2OTJ - chains 0 and Q of the 31 polymer chains in the assembly; structure by X-ray diffraction, 2.90 A resolution.

== Chain 0 ==
Molecule: 23S ribosomal RNA
Organism: Haloarcula marismortui
Sequence (2922 nucleotides; numbered 2 to 2923; the number before each row is that of its first residue):
     2 UUGGCUACUA UGCCAGCUGG UGGAUUGCUC GGCUCAGGCG CUGAUGAAGG ACGUGCCAAG
    62 CUGCGAUAAG CCAUGGGGAG CCGCACGGAG GCGAAGAACC AUGGAUUUCC GAAUGAGAAU
   122 CUCUCUAACA AUUGCUUCGC GCAAUGAGGA ACCCCGAGAA CUGAAACAUC UCAGUAUCGG
   182 GAGGAACAGA AAACGCAAUG UGAUGUCGUU AGUAACCGCG AGUGAACGCG AUACAGCCCA
   242 AACCGAAGCC CUCACGGGCA AUGUGGUGUC AGGGCUACCU CUCAUCAGCC GACCGUCUCG
   302 ACGAAGUCUC UUGGAACAGA GCGUGAUACA GGGUGACAAC CCCGUACUCG AGACCAGUAC
   362 GACGUGCGGU AGUGCCAGAG UAGCGGGGGU UGGAUAUCCC UCGCGAAUAA CGCAGGCAUC
   422 GACUGCGAAG GCUAAACACA ACCUGAGACC GAUAGUGAAC AAGUAGUGUG AACGAACGCU
   482 GCAAAGUACC CUCAGAAGGG AGGCGAAAUA GAGCAUGAAA UCAGUUGGCG AUCGAGCGAC
   542 AGGGCAUACA AGGUCCCUCG ACGAAUGACC GACGCGCGAG CGUCCAGUAA GACUCACGGG
   602 AAGCCGAUGU UCUGUCGUAC GUUUUGAAAA ACGAGCCAGG GAGUGUGUCU GCAUGGCAAG
   662 UCUAACCGGA GUAUCCGGGG AGGCACAGGG AAACCGACAU GGCCGCAGGG CUUUGCCCGA
   722 GGGCCGCCGU CUUCAAGGGC GGGGAGCCAU GUGGACACGA CCCGAAUCCG GACGAUCUAC
   782 GCAUGGACAA GAUGAAGCGU GCCGAAAGGC ACGUGGAAGU CUGUUAGAGU UGGUGUCCUA
   842 CAAUACCCUC UCGUGAUCUA UGUGUAGGGG UGAAAGGCCC AUCGAGUCCG GCAACAGCUG
   902 GUUCCAAUCG AAACAUGUCG AAGCAUGACC UCCGCCGAGG UAGUCUGUGA GGUAGAGCGA
   962 CCGAUUGGUG UGUCCGCCUC CGAGAGGAGU CGGCACACCU GUCAAACUCC AAACUUACAG
  1022 ACGCCGUUUG ACGCGGGGAU UCCGGUGCGC GGGGUAAGCC UGUGUACCAG GAGGGGAACA
  1082 ACCCAGAGAU AGGUUAAGGU CCCCAAGUGU GGAUUAAGUG UAAUCCUCUG AAGGUGGUCU
  1142 CGAGCCCUAG ACAGCCGGGA GGUGAGCUUA GAAGCAGCUA CCCUCUAAGA AAAGCGUAAC
  1202 AGCUUACCGG CCGAGGUUUG AGGCGCCCAA AAUGAUCGGG ACUCAAAUCC ACCACCGAGA
  1262 CCUGUCCGUA CCACUCAUAC UGGUAAUCGA GUAGAUUGGC GCUCUAAUUG GAUGGAAGUA
  1322 GGGGUGAAAA CUCCUAUGGA CCGAUUAGUG ACGAAAAUCC UGGCCAUAGU AGCAGCGAUA
  1382 GUCGGGUGAG AACCCCGACG GCCUAAUGGA UAAGGGUUCC UCAGCACUGC UGAUCAGCUG
  1442 AGGGUUAGCC GGUCCUAAGU CAUACCGCAA CUCGACUAUG ACGAAAUGGG AAACGGGUUA
  1502 AUAUUCCCGU GCCACUAUGC AGUGAAAGUU GACGCCCUGG GGUCGAUCAC GCUGGGCAUU
  1562 CGCCCAGUCG AACCGUCCAA CUCCGUGGAA GCCGUAAUGG CAGGAAGCGG ACGAACGGCG
  1622 GCAUAGGGAA ACGUGAUUCA ACCUGGGGCC CAUGAAAAGA CGAGCAUAGU GUCCGUACCG
  1682 AGAACCGACA CAGGUGUCCA UGGCGGCGAA AGCCAAGGCC UGUCGGGAGC AACCAACGUU
  1742 AGGGAAUUCG GCAAGUUAGU CCCGUACCUU CGGAAGAAGG GAUGCCUGCU CCGGAACGGA
  1802 GCAGGUCGCA GUGACUCGGA AGCUCGGACU GUCUAGUAAC AACAUAGGUG ACCGCAAAUC
  1862 CGCAAGGACU CGUACGGUCA CUGAAUCCUG CCCAGUGCAG GUAUCUGAAC ACCUCGUACA
  1922 AGAGGACGAA GGACCUGUCA ACGGCGGGGG UAACUAUGAC CCUCUUAAGG UAGCGUAGUA
  1982 CCUUGCCGCA UCAGUAGCGG CUUGCAUGAA UGGAUUAACC AGAGCUUCAC UGUCCCAACG
  2042 UUGGGCCCGG UGAACUGUAC AUUCCAGUGC GGAGUCUGGA GACACCCAGG GGGAAGCGAA
  2102 GACCCUAUGG AGCUUUACUG CAGGCUGUCG CUGAGACGUG GUCGCCGAUG UGCAGCAUAG
  2162 GUAGGAGACA CUACACAGGU ACCCGCGCUA GCGGGCCACC GAGUCAACAG UGAAAUACUA
  2222 CCCGUCGGUG ACUGCGACUC UCACUCCGGG AGGAGGACAC CGAUAGCCGG GCAGUUUGAC
  2282 UGGGGCGGUA CGCGCUCGAA AAGAUAUCGA GCGCGCCCUA UGGCUAUCUC AGCCGGGACA
  2342 GAGACCCGGC GAAGAGUGCA AGAGCAAAAG AUAGCUUGAC AGUGUUCUUC CCAACGAGGA
  2402 ACGCUGACGC GAAAGCGUGG UCUAGCGAAC CAAUUAGCCU GCUUGAUGCG GGCAAUUGAU
  2462 GACAGAAAAG CUACCCUAGG GAUAACAGAG UCGUCACUCG CAAGAGCACA UAUCGACCGA
  2522 GUGGCUUGCU ACCUCGAUGU CGGUUCCCUC CAUCCUGCCC GUGCAGAAGC GGGCAAGGGU
  2582 GAGGUUGUUC GCCUAUUAAA GGAGGUCGUG AGCUGGGUUU AGACCGUCGU GAGACAGGUC
  2642 GGCUGCUAUC UACUGGGUGU GUAAUGGUGU CUGACAAGAA CGACCGUAUA GUACGAGAGG
  2702 AACUACGGUU GGUGGCCACU GGUGUACCGG UUGUUCGAGA GAGCACGUGC CGGGUAGCCA
  2762 CGCCACACGG GGUAAGAGCU GAACGCAUCU AAGCUCGAAA CCCACUUGGA AAAGAGACAC
  2822 CGCCGAGGUC CCGCGUACAA GACGCGGUCG AUAGACUCGG GGUGUGCGCG UCGAGGUAAC
  2882 GAGACGUUAA GCCCACGAGC ACUAACAGAC CAAAGCCAUC AU
Unresolved in the structure: 2-9, 126-127, 715, 971-998, 1560, 1952-1963, 2137-2236, 2339-2343, 2665-2666, 2915-2923
Construct notes: conflict C560 (U3155 in 3377779); modified residue (628, 2587-2588, 2619, 2621)
Modified positions: 1MA (6-hydro-1-methyladenosine-5'-monophosphate) at position 628, OMU (o2'-methyluridine 5'-monophosphate) at position 2587, OMG (o2'-methylguanosine-5'-monophosphate) at position 2588, UR3 (3-methyluridine-5'-monophoshate) at position 2619, PSU (pseudouridine-5'-monophosphate) at position 2621
Ion coordination: Mg2+ site 1 near G28 (its only coordinating residue here); Na+ site 1: C40, G41; Na+ site 2: G56, A59, G61; Na+ site 3: G66, U107, U108; Mg2+ site 2 near U115 (its only coordinating residue here); Na+ site 4: C141, G142; Na+ site 5 near U146 (its only coordinating residue here); Mg2+ site 3: C162, U2276; K+ site 1: U163, U172; Mg2+ site 4: A165, A167, C168; Na+ site 6: A165, A166, A167; Mg2+ site 5 near A166 (its only coordinating residue here); 64 more Na+ sites not listed; 78 more Mg2+ sites not listed; 1 more K+ sites not listed
Small-molecule neighbours: 13-deoxytedanolide (13T): A2430, C2431, C2432, G2459, A2460
Reported in the primary citation:
  - binding site for 13-deoxytedanolide: C2431, G2459, A2460

== Chain Q ==
Molecule: 50S ribosomal protein L21e
Organism: Haloarcula marismortui
Reference sequence: P12734 (RL21_HALMA); residues 0-95 here correspond to UniProt positions 1-96 (UniProt number = residue number + 1)
Sequence (96 residues; numbered 0 to 95; the number before each row is that of its first residue; numbering starts at 0):
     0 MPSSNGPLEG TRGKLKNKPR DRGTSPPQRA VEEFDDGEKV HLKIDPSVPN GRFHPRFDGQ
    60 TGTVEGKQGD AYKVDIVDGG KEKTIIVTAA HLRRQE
Unresolved in the structure: 0
Ion coordination: Na+: Asp20, Gly22, Ser24, Ser46

== How chain 0 and chain Q interact ==
Residue-residue contacts (109; chain 0 residue first):
  G948(0) - Gln94(Q)  base contact
  G948(0) - Glu95(Q)  hydrogen bond to the base
  U949(0) - His40(Q)  hydrogen bond to the base
  U949(0) - Gln94(Q)  hydrogen bond to the base
  U949(0) - Glu95(Q)  hydrogen bond to the sugar
  G950(0) - His40(Q)  hydrogen bond to the sugar
  G950(0) - Gly58(Q)  hydrogen bond to the base
  A951(0) - Lys42(Q)  phosphate contact
  A951(0) - Asp57(Q)  sugar contact
  A951(0) - Gly58(Q)  sugar contact
  G952(0) - Lys42(Q)  phosphate contact
  G953(0) - Gly12(Q)  phosphate contact
  G953(0) - Lys13(Q)  hydrogen bond to the phosphate
  G953(0) - Lys17(Q)  base contact
  A1007(0) - Arg11(Q)  hydrogen bond to the phosphate
  C1008(0) - Arg11(Q)  salt bridge to the phosphate
  U1009(0) - Lys15(Q)  salt bridge to the phosphate
  C1010(0) - Pro18(Q)  phosphate contact
  A1018(0) - Gly58(Q)  sugar contact
  A1018(0) - Gln59(Q)  hydrogen bond to the sugar
  A1018(0) - Thr60(Q)  hydrogen bond to the sugar
  C1019(0) - Lys38(Q)  hydrogen bond to the phosphate
  C1019(0) - Thr60(Q)  sugar contact
  C1019(0) - Gln94(Q)  hydrogen bond to the base
  A1020(0) - Lys38(Q)  salt bridge to the phosphate
  G2295(0) - Ser3(Q)  base contact
  G2295(0) - Asn4(Q)  hydrogen bond to the phosphate
  G2295(0) - Gly5(Q)  hydrogen bond to the phosphate
  C2296(0) - Ser2(Q)  hydrogen bond to the base
  C2296(0) - Ser3(Q)  hydrogen bond to the phosphate
  C2296(0) - Asn4(Q)  phosphate contact
  C2296(0) - Gly5(Q)  hydrogen bond to the phosphate
  C2296(0) - Pro6(Q)  phosphate contact
  C2296(0) - Leu7(Q)  hydrogen bond to the phosphate
  C2296(0) - Glu8(Q)  hydrogen bond to the phosphate
  U2297(0) - Ser2(Q)  hydrogen bond to the base
  U2297(0) - Leu7(Q)  phosphate contact
  U2297(0) - Glu8(Q)  phosphate contact
  U2297(0) - Gly9(Q)  hydrogen bond to the phosphate
  U2297(0) - Thr10(Q)  hydrogen bond to the phosphate
  U2297(0) - Arg11(Q)  hydrogen bond to the sugar
  C2298(0) - Ser2(Q)  hydrogen bond to the base
  C2298(0) - Arg11(Q)  salt bridge to the phosphate
  G2299(0) - Pro1(Q)  base contact
  A2300(0) - Pro1(Q)  base contact
  A2303(0) - Asp57(Q)  sugar contact
  G2304(0) - Lys13(Q)  salt bridge to the phosphate
  G2304(0) - Arg55(Q)  phosphate contact
  A2305(0) - Arg55(Q)  salt bridge to the phosphate
  U2306(0) - Pro1(Q)  phosphate contact
  A2307(0) - Pro1(Q)  phosphate contact
  A2353(0) - Arg21(Q)  hydrogen bond to the base
  A2354(0) - Arg21(Q)  salt bridge to the phosphate
  G2363(0) - Leu7(Q)  base contact
  G2363(0) - Arg11(Q)  hydrogen bond to the phosphate
  A2364(0) - Arg11(Q)  salt bridge to the phosphate
  A2364(0) - Leu14(Q)  hydrogen bond to the sugar
  A2364(0) - Lys15(Q)  salt bridge to the phosphate
  G2365(0) - Lys15(Q)  phosphate contact
  G2365(0) - Asn16(Q)  hydrogen bond to the phosphate
  G2365(0) - Pro45(Q)  sugar contact
  G2365(0) - Ser46(Q)  phosphate contact
  C2366(0) - Arg21(Q)  phosphate contact
  C2366(0) - Gly22(Q)  hydrogen bond to the phosphate
  C2366(0) - Thr23(Q)  phosphate contact
  C2366(0) - Ser46(Q)  hydrogen bond to the phosphate
  A2367(0) - Gly22(Q)  phosphate contact
  A2367(0) - Thr23(Q)  hydrogen bond to the phosphate
  A2370(0) - Ser46(Q)  hydrogen bond to the base
  A2370(0) - Pro48(Q)  base contact
  G2385(0) - Gln67(Q)  base contact
  U2386(0) - Gln67(Q)  hydrogen bond to the base
  U2387(0) - Thr83(Q)  hydrogen bond to the sugar
  C2388(0) - His53(Q)  sugar contact
  C2388(0) - Phe56(Q)  phosphate contact
  C2388(0) - Lys82(Q)  phosphate contact
  C2388(0) - Thr83(Q)  hydrogen bond to the phosphate
  U2389(0) - His53(Q)  sugar contact
  U2389(0) - Arg55(Q)  phosphate contact
  U2389(0) - Phe56(Q)  phosphate contact
  U2389(0) - Lys82(Q)  salt bridge to the phosphate
  U2390(0) - Asn4(Q)  phosphate contact
  U2390(0) - Arg55(Q)  salt bridge to the phosphate
  C2392(0) - Arg55(Q)  sugar contact
  C2392(0) - Asp77(Q)  hydrogen bond to the sugar
  C2392(0) - Lys82(Q)  hydrogen bond to the phosphate
  C2393(0) - Asp77(Q)  sugar contact
  C2393(0) - Gly78(Q)  sugar contact
  C2393(0) - Gly79(Q)  hydrogen bond to the phosphate
  C2393(0) - Lys80(Q)  phosphate contact
  C2393(0) - Lys82(Q)  salt bridge to the phosphate
  A2394(0) - Gly79(Q)  phosphate contact
  A2394(0) - Lys80(Q)  hydrogen bond to the phosphate
  A2395(0) - Lys80(Q)  salt bridge to the phosphate
  A2402(0) - Gly50(Q)  phosphate contact
  A2402(0) - Arg51(Q)  hydrogen bond to the sugar
  C2403(0) - Asn49(Q)  phosphate contact
  C2403(0) - Gly50(Q)  hydrogen bond to the phosphate
  C2403(0) - Gln67(Q)  hydrogen bond to the sugar
  C2403(0) - Ala70(Q)  sugar contact
  C2403(0) - Ile85(Q)  sugar contact
  G2404(0) - Gln67(Q)  phosphate contact
  G2404(0) - Gly68(Q)  phosphate contact
  G2404(0) - Asp69(Q)  hydrogen bond to the phosphate
  G2404(0) - Ala70(Q)  phosphate contact
  C2423(0) - Leu7(Q)  sugar contact
  U2424(0) - Gly5(Q)  sugar contact
  U2424(0) - Pro6(Q)  phosphate contact
  U2424(0) - Leu7(Q)  sugar contact
Interface residues without a listed pair, chain 0 (54 interface residues in all): C1011, G2310, A2311, C2391, G2418, U2422, A2425
Interface residues without a listed pair, chain Q (55 interface residues in all): Lys72, Val76, Glu81, Ile84, Arg93

== Overview ==
The interface between chain 0 and chain Q involves 54 residues on one side and 55 on the other, with 43
hydrogen bonds and 13 salt bridges. Polar pairs include G948(0)-Glu95(Q), U949(0)-His40(Q) and
U949(0)-Gln94(Q). Chain 0 binds 13-deoxytedanolide. From the paper: a binding site for 13-deoxytedanolide at
C2431(0), G2459(0) and A2460(0).
Here chain 0 is 23S ribosomal RNA and chain Q is 50S ribosomal protein L21e, both from Haloarcula marismortui.
Entry 2OTJ (13-deoxytedanolide bound to the large subunit of Haloarcula marismortui) was determined by X-ray
diffraction together with 2OTL from the same study.
